PDB entry 6RD5 | electron microscopy, 2.69 A resolution | chains 1 and 6 of the 8 polymer chains in the assembly

[Chain 1]
Protein: ATP synthase associated protein ASA1
Source organism: Polytomella sp. Pringsheim 198.80
Reference sequence: Q85JD5 (Q85JD5_9CHLO); residue numbers follow UniProt; this construct covers 1-618
Chain sequence (618 residues; row label = number of the first residue in the row):
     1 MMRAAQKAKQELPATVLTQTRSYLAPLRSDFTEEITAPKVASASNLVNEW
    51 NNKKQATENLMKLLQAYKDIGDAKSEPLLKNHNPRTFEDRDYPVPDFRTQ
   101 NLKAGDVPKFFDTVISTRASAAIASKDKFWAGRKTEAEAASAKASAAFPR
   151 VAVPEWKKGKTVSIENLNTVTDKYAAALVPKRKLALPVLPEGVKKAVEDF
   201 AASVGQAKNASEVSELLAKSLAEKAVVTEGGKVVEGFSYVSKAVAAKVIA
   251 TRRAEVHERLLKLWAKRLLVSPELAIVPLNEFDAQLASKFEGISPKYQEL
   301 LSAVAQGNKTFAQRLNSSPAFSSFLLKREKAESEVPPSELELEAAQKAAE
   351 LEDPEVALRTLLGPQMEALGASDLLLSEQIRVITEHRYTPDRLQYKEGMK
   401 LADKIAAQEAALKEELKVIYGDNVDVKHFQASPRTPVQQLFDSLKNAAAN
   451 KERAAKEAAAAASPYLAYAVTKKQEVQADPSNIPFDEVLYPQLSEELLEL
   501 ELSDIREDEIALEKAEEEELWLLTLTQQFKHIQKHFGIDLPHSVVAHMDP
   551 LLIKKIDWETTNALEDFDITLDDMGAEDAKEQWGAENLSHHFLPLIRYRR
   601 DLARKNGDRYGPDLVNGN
Unresolved in the structure: 1-22, 618
Small-molecule neighbours:
  - phosphatidylethanolamine (PEV; (1S)-2-{[(2-aminoethoxy)(hydroxy)phosphoryl]oxy}-1-[(palmitoyloxy)methyl]ethyl stearate), molecule 1: Ala-320, Ser-323, Leu-325, Leu-326
  - phosphatidylethanolamine (PEV), molecule 2: Ser-322, Ser-323, Phe-324, Leu-325, Lys-327

[Chain 6]
Protein: Mitochondrial ATP synthase subunit ASA6
Source organism: Polytomella sp. Pringsheim 198.80
Reference sequence: D7P897 (D7P897_9CHLO); numbering as in UniProt (aligned over 1-151)
Chain sequence (151 residues; each row starts with the number of its first residue):
     1 MMLRTLTRSSAVAGQAVRLFKTSAAAAEGNSVAGIIKSVNETSGANLLSS
    51 LKTIKAQAAPIYPAAASSTGYSTQAKIALFGALSWILYRADGQSKAHEWI
   101 VDLNLNVLQAAWLISFSSLIPFRAVYFAFRGMAPATASTLNGLKTFSSIS
   151 L
Unresolved in the structure: 1-27
Small-molecule neighbours:
  - phosphatidylethanolamine (PEV; (1S)-2-{[(2-aminoethoxy)(hydroxy)phosphoryl]oxy}-1-[(palmitoyloxy)methyl]ethyl stearate), molecule 1: Thr-69, Gly-70, Ala-110, Leu-113, Ile-114, Ser-117
  - phosphatidylethanolamine (PEV), molecule 2: Gly-70, Tyr-71, Ser-72, Ala-75, Ile-77, Ala-78, Leu-79, Gly-81, Ala-82, Leu-113, Phe-116, Ser-117, Ile-120, Phe-122
  - phosphatidylethanolamine (PEV), molecule 3: Gly-81, Ala-82, Trp-85, Ile-86, Tyr-88, Arg-89, Leu-113
  - phosphatidylethanolamine (PEV), molecule 4: Trp-112, Ser-115, Phe-116, Ser-118, Leu-119, Ile-120, Pro-121
  - phosphatidylethanolamine (PEV), molecule 5: Phe-116, Pro-121, Phe-122, Ala-124, Val-125, Tyr-126, Ala-128, Phe-129

[How chain 1 and chain 6 interact]
Residue-residue contacts - 72 pairs, chain 1 then chain 6:
  Glu-258(1) / Gly-44(6)
  Leu-261(1) / Leu-47(6)  hydrophobic
  Lys-262(1) / Val-39(6)
  Lys-262(1) / Asn-40(6)  hydrogen bond (side chain-backbone)
  Lys-262(1) / Thr-42(6)  hydrogen bond (side chain-backbone)
  Leu-263(1) / Leu-151(6)  hydrophobic
  Trp-264(1) / Leu-151(6)  hydrophobic
  Ala-265(1) / Leu-51(6)  hydrophobic
  Lys-266(1) / Ile-36(6)
  Lys-266(1) / Val-39(6)
  Lys-266(1) / Asn-40(6)  hydrogen bond
  Arg-267(1) / Ser-150(6)  hydrogen bond (side chain-backbone)
  Leu-269(1) / Leu-51(6)
  Leu-269(1) / Ile-54(6)  hydrophobic
  Leu-269(1) / Lys-55(6)  hydrogen bond (backbone-side chain)
  Val-270(1) / Ile-35(6)  hydrophobic
  Phe-282(1) / Phe-146(6)  hydrophobic
  Phe-282(1) / Ile-149(6)  hydrophobic
  Gln-285(1) / Phe-146(6)
  Phe-290(1) / Lys-144(6)
  Phe-290(1) / Phe-146(6)  hydrophobic
  Phe-290(1) / Ser-147(6)
  Gln-298(1) / Phe-146(6)
  Leu-301(1) / Thr-145(6)
  Leu-301(1) / Phe-146(6)  hydrophobic
  Phe-311(1) / Arg-130(6)
  Leu-315(1) / Phe-127(6)  hydrophobic
  Leu-315(1) / Arg-130(6)
  Ala-320(1) / Tyr-126(6)
  Phe-321(1) / Tyr-126(6)  hydrophobic
  Phe-321(1) / Phe-127(6)  hydrophobic
  Leu-325(1) / Phe-122(6)  hydrophobic
  Leu-326(1) / Phe-122(6)
  Leu-326(1) / Arg-123(6)
  Leu-326(1) / Tyr-126(6)  hydrophobic
  Glu-329(1) / Arg-123(6)  salt bridge
  Lys-330(1) / Arg-123(6)
  Ser-333(1) / Arg-123(6)
  Glu-334(1) / Arg-123(6)  salt bridge
  Glu-334(1) / Ala-124(6)
  Glu-334(1) / Phe-127(6)
  Asp-353(1) / Lys-52(6)  salt bridge
  Pro-354(1) / Leu-51(6)
  Pro-354(1) / Lys-52(6)
  Glu-355(1) / Leu-48(6)
  Leu-358(1) / Leu-51(6)  hydrophobic
  Arg-359(1) / Leu-48(6)
  Met-366(1) / Leu-48(6)  hydrophobic
  Ala-515(1) / Leu-151(6)
  Glu-519(1) / Ile-36(6)
  Leu-520(1) / Asn-30(6)
  Leu-520(1) / Val-32(6)  hydrophobic
  Leu-520(1) / Ala-33(6)
  Leu-522(1) / Ser-148(6)
  Leu-522(1) / Ser-150(6)
  Leu-523(1) / Val-32(6)
  Leu-523(1) / Ser-150(6)
  Thr-524(1) / Asn-30(6)
  Leu-525(1) / Leu-143(6)
  Thr-526(1) / Ser-148(6)  hydrogen bond
  Gln-527(1) / Ser-31(6)  hydrogen bond
  Gln-527(1) / Val-32(6)
  Phe-529(1) / Leu-140(6)  hydrophobic
  Phe-529(1) / Gly-142(6)
  Phe-529(1) / Leu-143(6)
  His-531(1) / Pro-60(6)
  His-531(1) / Tyr-62(6)
  Ile-532(1) / Leu-140(6)  hydrophobic
  Gln-533(1) / Leu-140(6)  hydrogen bond (side chain-backbone)
  His-535(1) / Tyr-62(6)  hydrogen bond
  Phe-536(1) / Ala-135(6)
  Gly-537(1) / Arg-130(6)  hydrogen bond (backbone-side chain)
Interface residues without a listed pair, chain 1 (56 interface residues in all): Pro-272, Leu-274, Ile-293, Tyr-297, Ser-302, Ala-331, Glu-352, Lys-534, Ile-538
Interface residues without a listed pair, chain 6 (39 interface residues in all): Ser-49, Thr-136, Asn-141

[Overview]
Chain 1 and chain 6 form an interface of 56 and 39 residues respectively; the contacts include 10 hydrogen
bonds and 3 salt bridges. Among the polar pairs are Glu-329(1)/Arg-123(6), Glu-334(1)/Arg-123(6) and
Asp-353(1)/Lys-52(6). 2 phosphatidylethanolamine molecules are bound between chain 1 and chain 6.
Chain 1 is ATP synthase associated protein ASA1 and chain 6 is Mitochondrial ATP synthase subunit ASA6, both
from Polytomella sp. Pringsheim 198.80; the structure, CryoEM structure of Polytomella F-ATP synthase,
focussed refinement of Fo and peripheral stalk, C2 symmetry, was determined by electron microscopy, deposited
together with 6RD4, 6RD6, 6RD7, 6RD8, 6RD9, 6RDA and 46 further entries.
